Entry 8FFM (electron microscopy, 2.90 A resolution); this record covers chains B and C of the 4 polymer chains in the assembly.

# Chain B (and C)
Protein: Transient receptor potential cation channel subfamily V member 2
From: Rattus norvegicus
Notes: chain C of this document is another copy of the same molecule, construct and numbering; everything in this record applies to it too
UniProt: Q9WUD2 (TRPV2_RAT); residues 1-761 here = UniProt positions 1-761
Amino-acid sequence (761 residues; row label = number of the first residue in the row):
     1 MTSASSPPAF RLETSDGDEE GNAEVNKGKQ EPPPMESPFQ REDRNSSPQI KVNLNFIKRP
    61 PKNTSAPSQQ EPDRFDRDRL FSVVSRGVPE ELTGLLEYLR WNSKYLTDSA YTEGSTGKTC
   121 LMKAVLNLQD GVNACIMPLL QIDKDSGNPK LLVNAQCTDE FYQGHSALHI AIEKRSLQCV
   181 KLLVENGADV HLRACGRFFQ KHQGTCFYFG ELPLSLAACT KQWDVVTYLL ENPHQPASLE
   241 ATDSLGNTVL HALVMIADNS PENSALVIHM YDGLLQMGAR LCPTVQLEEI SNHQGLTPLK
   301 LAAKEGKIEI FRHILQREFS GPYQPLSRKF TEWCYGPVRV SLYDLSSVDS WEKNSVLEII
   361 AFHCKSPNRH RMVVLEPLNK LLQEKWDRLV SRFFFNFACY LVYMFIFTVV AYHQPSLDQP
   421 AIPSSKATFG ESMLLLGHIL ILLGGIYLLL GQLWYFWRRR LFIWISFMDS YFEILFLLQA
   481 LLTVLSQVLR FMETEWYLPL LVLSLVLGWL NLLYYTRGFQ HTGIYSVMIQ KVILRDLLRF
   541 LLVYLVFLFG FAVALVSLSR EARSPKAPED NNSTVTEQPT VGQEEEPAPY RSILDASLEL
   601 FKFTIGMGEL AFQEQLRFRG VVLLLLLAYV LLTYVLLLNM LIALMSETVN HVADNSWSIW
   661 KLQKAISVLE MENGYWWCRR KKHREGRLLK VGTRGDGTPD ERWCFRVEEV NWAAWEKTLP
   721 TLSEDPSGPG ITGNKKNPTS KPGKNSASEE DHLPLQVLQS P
Disordered / not traced: 1-30, 46-71, 418-428, 531, 564-588, 695-698, 721-761
Small-molecule neighbours:
  - 2-aminoethyl diphenylborinate (FZ4): His521, Thr522, Tyr525
  - PEX (1,2-didecanoyl-sn-glycero-3-phosphoethanolamine): Phe395, Asn396, Cys399, Tyr400, Val402, Tyr403, Gly444, Tyr447, Leu448, Gln452, Glu473, Phe476, Tyr514, Tyr515, Tyr675, Trp677
Reported in the primary citation:
  - binding site for the ligand R2R: Gly606
  - binding site for 2-aminoethyl diphenylborinate: His521, Arg539

# Chain B / chain C interface
Residue-residue contacts (79):
  Phe330(B) with Phe39(C), hydrophobic
  Glu332(B) with Pro34(C); Glu36(C); Ser37(C), hydrogen bond; Pro38(C)
  Trp333(B) with Pro34(C); Met35(C); Glu36(C); Tyr162(C); Phe198(C), hydrophobic
  Cys334(B) with Glu173(C); Lys174(C), hydrogen bond (backbone-side chain)
  Tyr335(B) with Met35(C), hydrophobic; His165(C), hydrogen bond; His169(C); Glu173(C); Phe207(C), hydrophobic; Leu216(C)
  Gly336(B) with Glu173(C), hydrogen bond (backbone-side chain)
  Pro337(B) with Phe207(C)
  Val338(B) with Phe198(C), hydrophobic; Cys206(C)
  Leu342(B) with Phe39(C), hydrophobic
  Ala411(B) with Ser557(C), hydrogen bond (backbone-side chain)
  Tyr412(B) with Val553(C), hydrophobic; Val556(C), hydrophobic; Ser557(C); Arg560(C), hydrogen bond (backbone-side chain); Ile593(C), hydrophobic
  Ser416(B) with Glu561(C)
  Leu417(B) with Glu561(C), hydrogen bond (backbone-side chain); Arg617(C)
  Glu495(B) with Arg617(C); Phe618(C)
  Leu498(B) with Ser557(C); Phe618(C), hydrophobic
  Pro499(B) with Phe618(C), hydrophobic
  Val502(B) with Ala554(C); Ser557(C); Leu625(C), hydrophobic
  Leu505(B) with Val553(C), hydrophobic
  Val506(B) with Phe551(C), hydrophobic; Ala554(C), hydrophobic
  Trp509(B) with Val546(C); Phe549(C), hydrophobic; Gly550(C)
  Leu510(B) with Phe547(C), hydrophobic; Leu632(C), hydrophobic
  Leu513(B) with Phe547(C), hydrophobic
  Tyr525(B) with Arg539(C)
  Ile529(B) with Asn639(C)
  Ile533(B) with Asn639(C)
  Leu598(B) with Phe612(C), hydrophobic; Leu623(C), hydrophobic
  Phe601(B) with Leu627(C), hydrophobic
  Lys602(B) with Leu610(C)
  Ile605(B) with Leu610(C), hydrophobic; Tyr634(C), hydrogen bond (backbone-side chain)
  Met607(B) with Leu610(C)
  Leu641(B) with Leu638(C), hydrophobic
  Leu644(B) with Leu638(C), hydrophobic; Ile642(C), hydrophobic
  Met645(B) with Met645(C), hydrophobic
  Thr648(B) with Ile642(C)
  Arg687(B) with Gln40(C)
  Lys690(B) with Phe39(C)
  Val691(B) with Phe39(C)
  Arg706(B) with Gln40(C), hydrogen bond
  Glu708(B) with Thr205(C), hydrogen bond
  Trp712(B) with Phe207(C), hydrophobic; Ile256(C), hydrophobic
  Trp715(B) with Cys219(C); Thr220(C)
  Glu716(B) with Asn263(C), hydrogen bond
  Leu719(B) with Arg175(C); Thr220(C); Leu266(C), hydrophobic
  Pro720(B) with Arg175(C); Lys221(C), hydrogen bond (backbone-side chain)
Interface residues without a listed pair, chain B (55 interface residues in all): Thr331, Thr408, Gln414, Leu512, Met528, Val532, Leu537, Leu541, Met640, Leu689, Val710
Interface residues without a listed pair, chain C (67 interface residues in all): Ile170, Phe199, Gly204, Tyr208, Phe209, Glu262, Val543, Leu558, Phe603, Gly608, Glu609, Val621, Val630, Leu631, Val635, Ser646, Glu647

# In short
The interface between chain B and chain C involves 55 residues on one side and 67 on the other, with 12
hydrogen bonds. Polar pairs include Glu332(B)-Ser37(C), Cys334(B)-Lys174(C) and Tyr335(B)-His165(C). The paper
reports a binding site for 2-aminoethyl diphenylborinate at His521(B) and Arg539(B); a binding site for the
ligand R2R at Gly606(B).
Both chains are Transient receptor potential cation channel subfamily V member 2 (Rattus norvegicus). Entry
8FFM (Wildtype rat TRPV2 in nanodiscs bound to RR and 2-APB) was determined by electron microscopy (same
publication as 8FFL, 8FFN and 8FFQ).
